Entry 4Y8U (X-ray diffraction, 2.90 A resolution); this record covers chains I and Y of the 30 polymer chains in the assembly.

[Chain I]
Molecule: Proteasome subunit beta type-3
From: Saccharomyces cerevisiae (strain ATCC 204508 / S288c)
Notes: EC 3.4.25.1
UniProtKB: P25451 (PSB3_YEAST); residues 0-204 here correspond to UniProt positions 1-205 (UniProt number = residue number + 1)
Sequence (205 residues; each row starts with the number of its first residue; numbering starts at 0):
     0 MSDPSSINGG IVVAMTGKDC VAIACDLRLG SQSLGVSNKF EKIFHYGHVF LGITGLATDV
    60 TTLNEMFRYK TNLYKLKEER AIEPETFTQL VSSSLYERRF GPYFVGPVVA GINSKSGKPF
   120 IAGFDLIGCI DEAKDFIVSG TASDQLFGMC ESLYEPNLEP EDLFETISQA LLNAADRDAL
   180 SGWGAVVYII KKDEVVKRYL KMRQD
Disordered / not traced: 0
Swiss-Prot annotation at these positions:
  - modified residue: Ser30 (Phosphoserine)
  - cross-link: Lys69 (Glycyl lysine isopeptide (Lys-Gly) (interchain with G-Cter in ubiquitin))
Ion coordination: Mg2+: Asp204 (shared with Ala165(Y), Asp168(Y), Ser171(Y) of chain Y)

[Chain Y]
Molecule: Proteasome subunit beta type-5
From: Saccharomyces cerevisiae (strain ATCC 204508 / S288c)
Notes: EC 3.4.25.1
UniProtKB: P30656 (PSB5_YEAST); residues 1-212 here correspond to UniProt positions 76-287 (UniProt number = residue number + 75)
Sequence (212 residues; numbered 1 to 212; the number before each row is that of its first residue):
     1 TTTLAFRFQG GIIVAVDSRA TAGNWVASQT VKKVIEINPF LLGTMAGGAA DCQFWETWLG
    61 SQCRLHELRE KERISVAAAS KILSNLVYQY KGAGLSMGTM ICGYTRKEGP TIYYVDSDGT
   121 RLKGDIFCVG SGQTFAYGVL DSNYKWDLSV EDALYLGKRS ILAAAHRDAY SGGSVNLYHV
   181 TEDGWIYHGN HDVGELFWKV KEEEGSFNNV IG
Ion coordination: Mg2+: Ala165, Asp168, Ser171 (shared with Asp204(I) of chain I)

[Interface between chain I and chain Y]
Contacting residue pairs (42):
  Ser5(I) with Asn24(Y)
  Arg27(I) with Ala169(Y)
  Ser32(I) with Arg167(Y); Asp168(Y); Ala169(Y), hydrogen bond (backbone-backbone); Tyr170(Y)
  Leu33(I) with Phe135(Y), hydrophobic
  Gly34(I) with Arg167(Y), hydrogen bond (backbone-side chain)
  Asn37(I) with Asn209(Y); Val210(Y)
  Lys38(I) with Asn209(Y), hydrogen bond (side chain-backbone)
  Gln144(I) with Trp25(Y)
  Asp175(I) with Gln29(Y), hydrogen bond (backbone-side chain)
  Arg176(I) with Trp25(Y); Val26(Y), hydrogen bond (side chain-backbone); Ala27(Y), hydrogen bond (side chain-backbone); Ser28(Y)
  Asp177(I) with Asn24(Y); Val26(Y)
  Ala178(I) with Asn24(Y), hydrogen bond (backbone-backbone); Val26(Y); Ala169(Y); Tyr170(Y), hydrophobic
  Leu179(I) with Asn24(Y)
  Trp182(I) with His166(Y), hydrogen bond (side chain-backbone)
  Lys200(I) with Trp198(Y); Gly212(Y), hydrogen bond (side chain-backbone)
  Met201(I) with Trp198(Y)
  Arg202(I) with Gly173(Y), hydrogen bond (side chain-backbone); Asp192(Y), salt bridge; Val193(Y); Gly194(Y)
  Gln203(I) with His166(Y), hydrogen bond (backbone-side chain); Phe197(Y); Trp198(Y); Val210(Y)
  Asp204(I) with Arg19(Y), salt bridge; Ala165(Y); Ser171(Y); Gly172(Y); Gly173(Y), hydrogen bond (side chain-backbone); Val193(Y)
Other interface residues (no listed pair), chain I (21 interface residues in all): Gln31, Val35
Other interface residues (no listed pair), chain Y (26 interface residues in all): Ile211

[Summary]
Chain I and chain Y form an interface of 21 and 26 residues respectively; the contacts include 12 hydrogen
bonds and 2 salt bridges. Polar contacts include Arg202(I)-Asp192(Y), Asp204(I)-Arg19(Y) and
Gly34(I)-Arg167(Y). The Mg2+ site is built by Asp204(I), Ala165(Y), Asp168(Y) and Ser171(Y).
Here chain I is Proteasome subunit beta type-3 and chain Y is Proteasome subunit beta type-5, both from
Saccharomyces cerevisiae (strain ATCC 204508 / S288c). Entry 4Y8U (Yeast 20S proteasome beta2-H116D mutant in
complex with Ac-PAD-ep) was determined by X-ray diffraction, deposited together with 4Y69, 4Y6A, 4Y6V, 4Y6Z,
4Y70, 4Y74 and 34 further entries.
